7MT3 - chains A and Q of the 54 polymer chains in the assembly; structure by electron microscopy, 2.80 A resolution.

Chain A:
Molecule: 23S rRNA
From: Mycobacterium tuberculosis (strain ATCC 25618 / H37Rv)
Sequence (3138 nucleotides; each row starts with the number of its first residue):
     1 UUGUAAGUGU CUAAGGGCGC AUGGUGGAUG CCUUGGCAUC GAGAGCCGAU GAAGGACGUG
    61 GGAGGCUGCG AUAUGCCUCG GGGAGCUGUC AACCGAGCGU GGAUCCGAGG AUUUCCGAAU
   121 GGGGAAACCC AGCACGAGUG AUGUCGUGCU ACCCGCAUCU GAAUAUAUAG GGUGCGGGAG
   181 GGAACGCGGG GAAGUGAAAC AUCUCAGUAC CCGUAGGAGG AGAAAACAAU UGUGAUUCCG
   241 CAAGUAGUGG CGAGCGAACG CGGAACAGGC UAAACCGCAC GCAUGGGUAA CCGGGUAGGG
   301 GUUGUGUGUG CGGGGUUGUG GGAGGAUAUG UCUCAGCGCU ACCCGGCUGA GAGGCAGUCA
   361 GAAAGUGUCG UGGUUAGCGG AAGUGGCCUG GGAUGGUCUG CCGUAGACGG UGAGAGCCCG
   421 GUACGCGAAA ACCCGGCACC UGCCUAGUAU CAAUUCCCGA GUAGCAGCGG GCCCGUGGAA
   481 UCCGCUGUGA AUCCGCCGGG ACCACCCGGU AAGCCUAAAU ACUCCUCGAU GACCGAUAGC
   541 GGAUUAGUAC CGUGAGGGAA UGGUGAAAAG UACCCCGGGA GGGGAGUGAA AGAGUACCUG
   601 AAACCGUGUG CCUACAAUCC GUCAGAGCCU CCUUUUCCUC UCCGGAGGAG GGUGGUGAUG
   661 GCGUGCCUUU UGAAGAAUGA GCCUGCGAGU CAGGGACAUG UCGCAAGGUU AACCCGUGUG
   721 GGGUAGCCGC AGCGAAAGCG AGUCUGAAUA GGGCGACCCA CACGCGCAUA CGCGCGUGUG
   781 AAUAGUGGCG UGUUCUGGAC CCGAAGCGGA GUGAUCUACC CAUGGCCAGG GUGAAGCGCG
   841 GGUAAGACCG CGUGGAGGCC CGAACCCACU UAGGUUGAAG ACUGAGGGGA UGAGCUGUGG
   901 GUAGGGGUGA AAGGCCAAUC AAACUCCGUG AUAGCUGGUU CUCCCCGAAA UGCAUUUAGG
   961 UGCAGCGUUG CGUGGUUCAC CGCGGAGGUA GAGCUACUGG AUGGCCGAUG GGCCCUACUA
  1021 GGUUACUGAC GUCAGCCAAA CUCCGAAUGC CGUGGUGUAA AGCGUGGCAG UGAGACGGCG
  1081 GGGGAUAAGC UCCGUACGUC GAAAGGGAAA CAGCCCAGAU CGCCGGCUAA GGCCCCCAAG
  1141 CGUGUGCUAA GUGGGAAAGG AUGUGCAGUC GCAAAGACAA CCAGGAGGUU GGCUUAGAAG
  1201 CAGCCACCCU UGAAAGAGUG CGUAAUAGCU CACUGGUCAA GUGAUUGUGC GCCGAUAAUG
  1261 UAGCGGGGCU CAAGCACACC GCCGAAGCCG CGGCACAUCC ACCUUGUGGU GGGUGUGGGU
  1321 AGGGGAGCGU CCCUCAUUCA GCGAAGCCAC CGGGUGACCG GUGGUGGAGG GUGGGGGAGU
  1381 GAGAAUGCAG GCAUGAGUAG CGACAAGGCA AGUGAGAACC UUGCCCGCCG AAAGACCAAG
  1441 GGUUCCUGGG CCAGGCCAGU CCGCCCAGGG UGAGUCGGGA CCUAAGGCGA GGCCGACAGG
  1501 CGUAGUCGAU GGACAACGGG UUGAUAUUCC CGUACCCGUG UGUGGGCGCC CGUGACGAAU
  1561 CAGCGGUACU AACCACCCAA AACCGGAUCG AUCACUCCCC UUCGGGGGUG UGGAGUUCUG
  1621 GGGCUGCGUG GGAACUUCGC UGGUAGUAGU CAAGCGAAGG GGUGACGCAG GAAGGUAGCC
  1681 GUACCAGUCA GUGGUAACAC UGGGGCAAGC CGGUAGGGAG AGCGAUAGGC AAAUCCGUCG
  1741 CUCACUAAUC CUGAGAGGUG ACGCAUAGCC GGUUGAGGCG AAUUCGGUGA UCCUCUGCUG
  1801 CCAAGAAAAG CCUCUAGCGA GCACACACAC GGCCCGUACC CCAAACCGAC ACAGGUGGUC
  1861 AGGUAGAGCA UACCAAGGCG UACGAGAUAA CUAUGGUUAA GGAACUCGGC AAAAUGCCCC
  1921 CGUAACUUCG GGAGAAGGGG GACCGGAAUA UCGUGAACAC CCUUGCGGUG GGAGCGGGAU
  1981 CCGGUCGCAG AAACCAGUGA GGAGCGACUG UUUACUAAAA ACACAGGUCC GUGCGAAGUC
  2041 GCAAGACGAU GUAUACGGAC UGACGCCUGC CCGGUGCUGG AAGGUUAAGA GGACCCGUUA
  2101 ACCCGCAAGG GUGAAGCGGA GAAUUUAAGC CCCAGUAAAC GGCGGUGGUA ACUAUAACCA
  2161 UCCUAAGGUA GCGAAAUUCC UUGUCGGGUA AGUUCCGACC UGCACGAAUG GCGUAACGAC
  2221 UUCUCAACUG UCUCAACCAU AGACUCGGCG AAAUUGCACU ACGAGUAAAG AUGCUCGUUA
  2281 CGCGCGGCAG GACGAAAAGA CCCCGGGACC UUCACUACAA CUUGGUAUUG AUGUUCGGUA
  2341 CGGUUUGUGU AGGAUAGGUG GGAGACUGUG AAACCUCGAC GCCAGUUGGG GCGGAGUCGU
  2401 UGUUGAAAUA CCACUCUGAU CGUAUUGGGC AUCUAACCUC GAACCCUGAA UCGGGUUUAG
  2461 GGACAGUGCC UGGCGGGUAG UUUAACUGGG GCGGUUGCCU CCUAAAAUGU AACGGAGGCG
  2521 CCCAAAGGUU CCCUCAACCU GGACGGCAAU CAGGUGGCGA GUGUAAAUGC ACAAGGGAGC
  2581 UUGACUGCGA GACUUACAAG UCAAGCAGGG ACGAAAGUCG GGAUUAGUGA UCCGGCACCC
  2641 CCGAGUGGAA GGGGUGUCGC UCAACGGAUA AAAGGUACCC CGGGGAUAAC AGGCUGAUCU
  2701 UCCCCAAGAG UCCAUAUCGA CGGGAUGGUU UGGCACCUCG AUGUCGGCUC GUCGCAUCCU
  2761 GGGGCUGGAG CAGGUCCCAA GGGUUGGGCU GUUCGCCCAU UAAAGCGGCA CGCGAGCUGG
  2821 GUUUAGAACG UCGUGAGACA GUUCGGUCUC UAUCCGCCGC GCGCGUCAGA AACUUGAGGA
  2881 AACCUGUCCC UAGUACGAGA GGACCGGGAC GGACGAACCU CUGGUGCACC AGUUGUCCCG
  2941 CCAGGGGCAC CGCUGGAUAG CCACGUUCGG UCAGGAUAAC CGCUGAAAGC AUCUAAGCGG
  3001 GAAACCUUCU CCAAGAUCAG GUUUCUCACC CACUUGGUGG GAUAAGGCCC CCCGCAGAAC
  3061 ACGGGUUCAA UAGGUCAGAC CUGGAAGCUC AGUAAUGGGU GUAGGGAACU GGUGCUAACC
  3121 GGCCGAAAAC UUACAACA
Not modelled in the structure: 1-4, 1013-1022, 3133-3138
Modified positions: 5MU (5-methyluridine 5'-monophosphate) at position 2177; OMG (o2'-methylguanosine-5'-monophosphate) at position 2791
Metal / ion sites: Mg2+ site 1: C31, G1370; Mg2+ site 2: C46, G217; Mg2+ site 3: G60, G65, U89; Mg2+ site 4 near U72 (its only coordinating residue here); Mg2+ site 5 near U120 (its only coordinating residue here); Mg2+ site 6: A162, U166; Mg2+ site 7: G194, U2481; Mg2+ site 8 near G194 (its only coordinating residue here); Mg2+ site 9: A199, C200; Mg2+ site 10 near G220 (its only coordinating residue here); Mg2+ site 11 near C251 (its only coordinating residue here); Mg2+ site 12: G379, G421; 147 more Mg2+ sites not listed

Chain Q:
Name: 50S ribosomal protein L20
From: Mycobacterium tuberculosis (strain ATCC 25618 / H37Rv)
UniProtKB: P9WHC5 (RL20_MYCTU); residues 1-129 here = UniProt positions 1-129
Chain sequence (129 residues; row label = number of the first residue in the row):
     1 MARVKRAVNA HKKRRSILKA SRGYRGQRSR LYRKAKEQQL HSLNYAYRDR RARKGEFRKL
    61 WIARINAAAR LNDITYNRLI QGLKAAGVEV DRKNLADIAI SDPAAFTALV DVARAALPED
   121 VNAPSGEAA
Not modelled in the structure: 1, 126-129

How chain A and chain Q interact:
Contacting residue pairs (144):
  G17(A) - Arg25(Q)  sugar contact
  C18(A) - Gly23(Q)  phosphate contact
  C18(A) - Tyr24(Q)  sugar contact
  C18(A) - Arg25(Q)  phosphate contact
  C18(A) - Gly26(Q)  hydrogen bond to the phosphate
  C18(A) - Arg30(Q)  salt bridge to the phosphate
  G19(A) - Arg22(Q)  phosphate contact
  G19(A) - Gly23(Q)  hydrogen bond to the phosphate
  G19(A) - Ser29(Q)  phosphate contact
  C20(A) - Arg22(Q)  salt bridge to the phosphate
  U29(A) - Lys5(Q)  salt bridge to the phosphate
  U29(A) - Ala7(Q)  sugar contact
  G30(A) - Lys5(Q)  phosphate contact
  C534(A) - Ala2(Q)  phosphate contact
  C534(A) - Arg3(Q)  hydrogen bond to the phosphate
  G535(A) - Arg3(Q)  salt bridge to the phosphate
  A538(A) - Arg3(Q)  sugar contact
  A603(A) - Arg30(Q)  sugar contact
  A603(A) - Leu31(Q)  phosphate contact
  C620(A) - Arg25(Q)  sugar contact
  C620(A) - Arg28(Q)  sugar contact
  C620(A) - Gln38(Q)  hydrogen bond to the phosphate
  C620(A) - Tyr45(Q)  hydrogen bond to the phosphate
  G621(A) - Tyr24(Q)  hydrogen bond to the phosphate
  G621(A) - Arg25(Q)  hydrogen bond to the phosphate
  G621(A) - Gln38(Q)  hydrogen bond to the sugar
  G621(A) - Ser42(Q)  hydrogen bond to the sugar
  G621(A) - Tyr45(Q)  base contact
  U622(A) - Tyr24(Q)  hydrogen bond to the phosphate
  U622(A) - Ser42(Q)  sugar contact
  U622(A) - Tyr45(Q)  hydrogen bond to the sugar
  U622(A) - Ala46(Q)  sugar contact
  U622(A) - Asp49(Q)  hydrogen bond to the sugar
  C623(A) - Asp49(Q)  sugar contact
  C623(A) - Arg53(Q)  hydrogen bond to the phosphate
  A624(A) - Arg53(Q)  salt bridge to the phosphate
  A624(A) - Phe57(Q)  phosphate contact
  G661(A) - Asp49(Q)  hydrogen bond to the base
  G661(A) - Glu56(Q)  sugar contact
  C662(A) - Arg48(Q)  hydrogen bond to the base
  G663(A) - Tyr45(Q)  hydrogen bond to the sugar
  G663(A) - Arg48(Q)  sugar contact
  G665(A) - Glu37(Q)  base contact
  G665(A) - His41(Q)  hydrogen bond to the phosphate
  C666(A) - Glu37(Q)  sugar contact
  C666(A) - His41(Q)  salt bridge to the phosphate
  A680(A) - Arg33(Q)  sugar contact
  C682(A) - Leu31(Q)  sugar contact
  C682(A) - Arg33(Q)  salt bridge to the phosphate
  C682(A) - Lys34(Q)  salt bridge to the phosphate
  C683(A) - Leu31(Q)  sugar contact
  C683(A) - Tyr32(Q)  phosphate contact
  C683(A) - Arg33(Q)  salt bridge to the phosphate
  U684(A) - His11(Q)  phosphate contact
  U684(A) - Arg14(Q)  salt bridge to the phosphate
  G685(A) - Ala7(Q)  phosphate contact
  G685(A) - His11(Q)  salt bridge to the phosphate
  G685(A) - Arg14(Q)  salt bridge to the phosphate
  C686(A) - Lys5(Q)  salt bridge to the phosphate
  C686(A) - Arg6(Q)  salt bridge to the phosphate
  G687(A) - Arg6(Q)  hydrogen bond to the base
  A1119(A) - Tyr47(Q)  hydrogen bond to the sugar
  A1119(A) - Arg51(Q)  hydrogen bond to the sugar
  C1121(A) - Tyr47(Q)  hydrogen bond to the phosphate
  C1121(A) - Arg51(Q)  salt bridge to the phosphate
  G1122(A) - Arg50(Q)  salt bridge to the phosphate
  G1122(A) - Arg51(Q)  salt bridge to the phosphate
  C1123(A) - Arg50(Q)  phosphate contact
  C1123(A) - Arg53(Q)  salt bridge to the phosphate
  C1123(A) - Lys54(Q)  salt bridge to the phosphate
  C1124(A) - Arg53(Q)  salt bridge to the phosphate
  C1124(A) - Lys54(Q)  salt bridge to the phosphate
  C1124(A) - Phe57(Q)  stacking on the base
  C1124(A) - Trp61(Q)  sugar contact
  C1124(A) - Lys93(Q)  sugar contact
  G1125(A) - Asp91(Q)  phosphate contact
  G1125(A) - Lys93(Q)  salt bridge to the phosphate
  G1126(A) - Arg58(Q)  salt bridge to the phosphate
  G1126(A) - Asp91(Q)  phosphate contact
  G1126(A) - Arg92(Q)  salt bridge to the phosphate
  C1127(A) - Arg58(Q)  salt bridge to the phosphate
  C1127(A) - Lys84(Q)  salt bridge to the phosphate
  C1127(A) - Arg92(Q)  salt bridge to the phosphate
  A1138(A) - Lys59(Q)  sugar contact
  A1138(A) - Ile62(Q)  phosphate contact
  A1139(A) - Ile62(Q)  phosphate contact
  A1139(A) - Asn66(Q)  hydrogen bond to the phosphate
  A1139(A) - Tyr76(Q)  sugar contact
  G1140(A) - Asn66(Q)  hydrogen bond to the phosphate
  G1140(A) - Arg70(Q)  salt bridge to the phosphate
  G1140(A) - Thr75(Q)  phosphate contact
  G1140(A) - Tyr76(Q)  phosphate contact
  G1140(A) - Asn77(Q)  hydrogen bond to the phosphate
  C1141(A) - Arg70(Q)  salt bridge to the phosphate
  G1142(A) - Asn122(Q)  base contact
  U1143(A) - Asn122(Q)  sugar contact
  C1279(A) - Asn122(Q)  hydrogen bond to the sugar
  C1279(A) - Ala123(Q)  sugar contact
  C1279(A) - Pro124(Q)  sugar contact
  C1280(A) - Arg78(Q)  hydrogen bond to the sugar
  C1280(A) - Val121(Q)  hydrogen bond to the sugar
  C1280(A) - Ala123(Q)  sugar contact
  G1281(A) - Asn77(Q)  hydrogen bond to the sugar
  G1281(A) - Arg78(Q)  hydrogen bond to the sugar
  G1281(A) - Gln81(Q)  hydrogen bond to the phosphate
  C1282(A) - Tyr76(Q)  phosphate contact
  C1282(A) - Asn77(Q)  sugar contact
  C1282(A) - Lys84(Q)  salt bridge to the phosphate
  C1283(A) - Arg58(Q)  salt bridge to the phosphate
  C1283(A) - Ile62(Q)  phosphate contact
  C1283(A) - Tyr76(Q)  hydrogen bond to the phosphate
  C1283(A) - Arg92(Q)  salt bridge to the phosphate
  G1284(A) - Arg58(Q)  salt bridge to the phosphate
  G1284(A) - Ile62(Q)  phosphate contact
  A1286(A) - Arg48(Q)  base contact
  A1286(A) - Arg51(Q)  hydrogen bond to the base
  G1329(A) - Asn9(Q)  hydrogen bond to the sugar
  G1329(A) - Lys12(Q)  hydrogen bond to the phosphate
  U1330(A) - Val4(Q)  base contact
  U1330(A) - Asn9(Q)  sugar contact
  U1330(A) - Lys12(Q)  salt bridge to the phosphate
  C1331(A) - Val4(Q)  base contact
  C1347(A) - Arg15(Q)  salt bridge to the phosphate
  C1348(A) - Arg15(Q)  salt bridge to the phosphate
  C1350(A) - Arg22(Q)  salt bridge to the phosphate
  C1358(A) - Lys13(Q)  phosphate contact
  C1359(A) - Lys12(Q)  salt bridge to the phosphate
  G1379(A) - Ala2(Q)  hydrogen bond to the phosphate
  G1379(A) - Arg3(Q)  sugar contact
  G1379(A) - Val4(Q)  sugar contact
  G1381(A) - Arg6(Q)  sugar contact
  G1381(A) - Asn9(Q)  sugar contact
  A1382(A) - Arg6(Q)  salt bridge to the phosphate
  A1382(A) - Ala10(Q)  phosphate contact
  A1382(A) - Lys13(Q)  salt bridge to the phosphate
  G1383(A) - Tyr32(Q)  phosphate contact
  G1383(A) - Arg33(Q)  hydrogen bond to the sugar
  G1383(A) - Lys36(Q)  hydrogen bond to the base
  G1383(A) - Glu37(Q)  hydrogen bond to the base
  G2256(A) - Lys34(Q)  hydrogen bond to the sugar
  C2257(A) - Gln27(Q)  phosphate contact
  C2257(A) - Arg28(Q)  hydrogen bond to the sugar
  A2258(A) - Gln27(Q)  phosphate contact
  C2259(A) - Arg25(Q)  salt bridge to the phosphate
Other interface residues (no listed pair), chain A (76 interface residues in all): C533, C604, C619, U656, C941, U1128, C1332, G1346, A1349, G1377, A1378, U1380
Other interface residues (no listed pair), chain Q (66 interface residues in all): Val8, Lys19, Ala63, Ile80, Ser125

Summary:
Chain A and chain Q form an interface of 76 and 66 residues respectively; the contacts include 40 hydrogen
bonds, 41 salt bridges and 1 aromatic stacking contact. Among the polar pairs are G661(A)-Asp49(Q),
C662(A)-Arg48(Q) and G687(A)-Arg6(Q).
Here chain A is 23S rRNA and chain Q is 50S ribosomal protein L20, both from Mycobacterium tuberculosis
(strain ATCC 25618 / H37Rv). Entry 7MT3 (Mtb 70S with P/E tRNA) was determined by electron microscopy,
deposited together with 7MSC, 7MSH, 7MSM, 7MSZ, 7MT2 and 7MT7.
